PDB entry 7T7U | X-ray diffraction, 1.80 A resolution | chains A and C of the 4 polymer chains in the assembly

Chain A:
Name: Phycoerythrin alpha subunit L1
Source organism: Chroomonas sp. M1627
Reference sequence: A0A067XP78 (A0A067XP78_9CRYP); residues 1-81 here correspond to UniProt positions 49-129 (UniProt number = residue number + 48)
Sequence (81 residues; each row starts with the number of its first residue):
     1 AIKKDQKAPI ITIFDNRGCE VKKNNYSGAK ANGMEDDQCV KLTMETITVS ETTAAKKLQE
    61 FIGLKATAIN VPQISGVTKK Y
Modified residues: Lys-4 (5-hydroxylysine; LYZ)
Covalently attached groups: mesobiliverdin IX(alpha) (M1V) linked to Cys-19
Ligand contacts:
  - DiCys-(15,16)-Dihydrobiliverdin (AX9): Leu-64, Lys-65, Ala-66, Thr-67, Ala-68, Val-71, Pro-72, Gln-73, Ile-74, Ser-75
  - phycocyanobilin (CYC), molecule 1: Ile-2, Lys-3, Lys-4, Asp-5, Gln-6, Lys-7
  - phycocyanobilin (CYC), molecule 2: Ile-13, Phe-14, Asp-15, Arg-17, Met-34, Gln-38, Cys-39, Val-40
  - mesobiliverdin IX(alpha) (M1V), molecule 1: Phe-14, Asn-16, Glu-20, Val-21, Lys-23, Asn-24, Asn-25, Tyr-26, Glu-35, Asp-36, Asp-37, Gln-38, Cys-39, Lys-41
  - mesobiliverdin IX(alpha) (M1V), molecule 2: Ile-62, Leu-64, Val-77, Thr-78, Lys-79
Reported in the primary citation:
  - binding site for phycocyanobilin: Asp-5, Gln-6
  - binding site for mesobiliverdin IX(alpha): Cys-19, Lys-23

Chain C:
Name: Phycoerythrin alpha subunit S1
Source organism: Chroomonas sp. M1627
Reference sequence: A0A067XP68 (A0A067XP68_9CRYP); residues 1-70 here correspond to UniProt positions 53-122 (UniProt number = residue number + 52)
Sequence (70 residues; each row starts with the number of its first residue):
     1 AIKKDQKAPV VTIFDARGCK DHSNKEYTGA KAGGMEDDQC VKLTMETIKV GDDVAAKVLG
    61 ECLSELKSRK
Modified residues: Lys-4 (5-hydroxylysine; LYZ)
Covalently attached groups: mesobiliverdin IX(alpha) (M1V) linked to Cys-19
Ligand contacts:
  - phycocyanobilin (CYC), molecule 1: Ile-2, Lys-3, Lys-4, Asp-5, Gln-6, Lys-7
  - phycocyanobilin (CYC), molecule 2: Ile-13, Phe-14, Asp-15, Arg-17, Met-35, Gln-39, Cys-40, Val-41
  - mesobiliverdin IX(alpha) (M1V): Phe-14, Ala-16, Asp-21, His-22, Asn-24, Lys-25, Glu-26, Tyr-27, Glu-36, Asp-37, Asp-38, Gln-39, Cys-40, Lys-42
Reported in the primary citation:
  - binding site for phycocyanobilin: Asp-5, Gln-6
  - contacts within the chain: His-22/Glu-26 (salt bridge)
  - binding site for mesobiliverdin IX(alpha): Cys-19, His-22, Glu-26

Chain A / chain C interface:
Pairs across the interface (31):
  Thr-12(A) with Gly-60(C); Leu-63(C); Ser-64(C)
  Ile-13(A) with Leu-63(C); Ser-64(C), hydrogen bond (backbone-side chain)
  Phe-14(A) with Leu-63(C)
  Asp-15(A) with Leu-66(C); Ser-68(C)
  Arg-17(A) with Ser-68(C); Arg-69(C), hydrogen bond (backbone-backbone); Lys-70(C)
  Gly-18(A) with Arg-69(C)
  Thr-48(A) with Asp-53(C); Lys-57(C), hydrogen bond (backbone-side chain)
  Val-49(A) with Asp-53(C); Lys-57(C)
  Ser-50(A) with Asp-53(C), hydrogen bond
  Thr-53(A) with Asp-53(C), hydrogen bond; Val-54(C)
  Lys-56(A) with Lys-49(C), hydrogen bond (side chain-backbone); Val-50(C)
  Gln-59(A) with Val-10(C); Val-11(C), hydrogen bond (side chain-backbone); Thr-12(C), hydrogen bond
  Ile-62(A) with Thr-12(C); Phe-14(C), hydrophobic
  Gly-63(A) with Ile-13(C)
  Lys-65(A) with Asp-15(C)
  Val-77(A) with Arg-17(C); Gly-18(C); Cys-19(C)
Other interface residues (no listed pair), chain A (19 interface residues in all): Asn-16, Ile-47, Thr-52
Other interface residues (no listed pair), chain C (24 interface residues in all): Lys-20, Gly-51, Glu-65

Summary:
19 residues of chain A face 24 of chain C across their interface, with 8 hydrogen bonds. Among the polar pairs
are Ile-13(A)/Ser-64(C), Thr-48(A)/Lys-57(C) and Ser-50(A)/Asp-53(C). The paper reports a binding site for
mesobiliverdin IX(alpha) at Cys-19(A), Lys-23(A) and Cys-19(C) among others; a binding site for
phycocyanobilin at Asp-5(A), Gln-6(A) and Asp-5(C) among others.
Chain A is Phycoerythrin alpha subunit L1 and chain C is Phycoerythrin alpha subunit S1, both from Chroomonas
sp. M1627; the structure, Light Harvesting complex phycocyanin PC 630, from the cryptophyte Chroomonas sp.
M1627, was determined by X-ray diffraction together with 7T89 and 7T8S from the same study.
